Entry 3V62 (X-ray diffraction, 2.90 A resolution); this record covers chains B and C of the 3 polymer chains in the assembly.

Chain B:
Molecule: Proliferating cell nuclear antigen
Organism: Saccharomyces cerevisiae
UniProtKB: P15873 (PCNA_YEAST); residues 1-258 here = UniProt positions 1-258
Amino-acid sequence (258 residues; numbered 1 to 258; the number before each row is that of its first residue):
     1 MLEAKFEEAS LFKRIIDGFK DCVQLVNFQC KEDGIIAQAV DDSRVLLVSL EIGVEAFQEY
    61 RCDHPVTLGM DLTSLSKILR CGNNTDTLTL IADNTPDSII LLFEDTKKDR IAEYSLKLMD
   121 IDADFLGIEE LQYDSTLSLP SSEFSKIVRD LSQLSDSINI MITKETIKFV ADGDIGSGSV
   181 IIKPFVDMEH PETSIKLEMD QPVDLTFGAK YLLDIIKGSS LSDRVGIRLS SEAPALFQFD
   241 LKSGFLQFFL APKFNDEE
Not modelled in the structure: 256-258
Covalent attachments: N-ethylmaleimide (NEQ) linked to C22, C81
Construct notes: engineered mutation G127 (Lys in P15873)
Ligand contacts:
  - N-ethylmaleimide (NEQ), molecule 1: I15, G18, F19, D21, V48, D214, K217, G218, L246, F248
  - N-ethylmaleimide (NEQ), molecule 2: K77, I78, Y114
Curated features (UniProtKB/Swiss-Prot):
  - DNA-binding region: R61 to R80
  - cross-link: K164 (Glycyl lysine isopeptide (Lys-Gly) (interchain with G-Cter in SUMO))
Reported in the primary citation:
  - mutagenesis - V186D: unchanged binding to ATP-dependent DNA helicase SRS2 (chain C)
  - post-translational modification sites: K164

Chain C:
Molecule: ATP-dependent DNA helicase SRS2
Organism: Saccharomyces cerevisiae
Notes: EC 3.6.4.12; engineered mutation(s): S at N-terminal after Ulp1 cleavage
UniProtKB: P12954 (SRS2_YEAST); residue numbers follow UniProt; this construct covers 1107-1174
Amino-acid sequence (69 residues; row label = number of the first residue in the row):
  1106 SHNPDDTTVD NRPIISNAKF LADAAMKKTQ KFSKKVKNEP ASSQMDIFSQ LSRAKKKSKL
  1166 NNGEIIVID
Not modelled in the structure: 1106-1147, 1162-1167
Construct notes: expression tag (1106)
Reported in the primary citation:
  - contacts within the chain: D1151-S1154 (hydrogen bond)
  - mutagenesis - D1151A (10-fold): decreased binding to Proliferating cell nuclear antigen (chain B)
  - mutagenesis - I1152A/L1156A, L1156A: increased growth in response to MMS

Chain B / chain C interface:
Residue-residue contacts - 31 pairs, chain B then chain C:
  R44(B) - D1151(C)
  R44(B) - I1152(C)  hydrogen bond (backbone-backbone)
  R44(B) - F1153(C)
  V45(B) - Q1149(C)
  V45(B) - M1150(C)
  V45(B) - I1152(C)
  L47(B) - I1152(C)  hydrophobic
  F125(B) - F1153(C)
  G127(B) - K1160(C)  hydrogen bond (backbone-side chain)
  I128(B) - L1156(C)  hydrophobic
  I128(B) - K1160(C)
  L131(B) - K1160(C)
  Y211(B) - Q1149(C)
  E232(B) - M1150(C)
  E232(B) - Q1155(C)  hydrogen bond
  A233(B) - Q1155(C)
  P234(B) - I1152(C)  hydrophobic
  P234(B) - Q1155(C)
  F249(B) - I1152(C)
  A251(B) - Q1149(C)  hydrogen bond (backbone-side chain)
  A251(B) - M1150(C)
  A251(B) - I1152(C)
  A251(B) - Q1155(C)
  P252(B) - Q1149(C)  hydrogen bond (backbone-side chain)
  P252(B) - M1150(C)
  P252(B) - Q1155(C)
  K253(B) - S1148(C)
  K253(B) - Q1149(C)
  K253(B) - M1150(C)
  F254(B) - S1148(C)  hydrogen bond (backbone-backbone)
  F254(B) - M1150(C)
Other interface residues (no listed pair), chain B (20 interface residues in all): V40, E129, G208, L250
Other interface residues (no listed pair), chain C (10 interface residues in all): A1159
From the paper, about this interface:
  - specific contacts: R44(B)-I1152(C) (backbone contact), E232(B)-Q1155(C), A251(B)-Q1149(C) (backbone contact)
  - interface residues, chain B: V45(B), L47(B), I128(B), L131(B), P234(B), F249(B), P252(B)
  - interface residues, chain C: S1148(C), I1152(C), F1153(C), Q1155(C), L1156(C)
  - hot spots on chain C (mutagenesis) - I1152A (60-fold), F1153A, L1156A: decreased binding to Proliferating cell nuclear antigen (chain B)

Summary:
The interface between chain B and chain C involves 20 residues on one side and 10 on the other; the contacts
include 6 hydrogen bonds. Among the polar pairs are G127(B)-K1160(C), E232(B)-Q1155(C) and A251(B)-Q1149(C).
The paper describes backbone contacts between R44(B) and I1152(C) and A251(B) and Q1149(C); a contact between
E232(B) and Q1155(C). From the paper: D1151A, I1152A and F1153A of chain C, among others, reduce binding to
Proliferating cell nuclear antigen (chain B); interface residues V45(B), L47(B) and S1148(C) among others; 6
substitutions were tested in all.
Here chain B is Proliferating cell nuclear antigen and chain C is ATP-dependent DNA helicase SRS2, both from
Saccharomyces cerevisiae. Entry 3V62 (Structure of the S. cerevisiae Srs2 C-terminal domain in complex with
PCNA conjugated to SUMO on ...) was determined by X-ray diffraction, deposited together with 3V60 and 3V61.
